PDB entry 1O9U | X-ray diffraction, 2.40 A resolution | chains A and B

== Chain A ==
Molecule: Glycogen synthase kinase-3 beta
Organism: Homo sapiens
Notes: EC 2.7.1.37
Reference sequence: P49841 (KG3B_HUMAN); residues 35-384 here = UniProt positions 35-384
Chain sequence (350 residues; numbered 35 to 384; the number before each row is that of its first residue):
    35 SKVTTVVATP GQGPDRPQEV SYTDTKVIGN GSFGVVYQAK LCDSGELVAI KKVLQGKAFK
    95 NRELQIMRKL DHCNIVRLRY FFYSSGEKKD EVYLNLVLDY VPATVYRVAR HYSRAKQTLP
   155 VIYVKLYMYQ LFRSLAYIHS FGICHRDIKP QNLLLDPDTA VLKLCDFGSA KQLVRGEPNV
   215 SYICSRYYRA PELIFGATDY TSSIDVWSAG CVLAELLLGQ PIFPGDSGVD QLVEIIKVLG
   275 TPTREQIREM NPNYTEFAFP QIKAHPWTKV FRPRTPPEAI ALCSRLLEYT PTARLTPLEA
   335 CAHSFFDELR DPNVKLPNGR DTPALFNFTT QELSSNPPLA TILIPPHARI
Sequence notes: conflict L350 (His in P49841)
Modified / non-standard residues: Y216 (o-phosphotyrosine; PTR)
Curated features (UniProtKB/Swiss-Prot):
  - active site: D181 (Proton acceptor)
  - binding site (ATP): I62 to V70, K85
  - modified residue: Y216 (Phosphotyrosine)
  - mutagenesis: K85 to K86 (Abolished serine/threonine-protein kinase activity), R96 (R96A: Prevents the phosphorylation of phosphate-primed glycogen synthase), L128 (L128A: Abolishes activity toward AXIN1)
Residues lining bound ligands: 9-methyl-9H-purin-6-amine (ADZ): I62, V70, A83, V110, L132, D133, Y134, V135, L188
From the paper describing this entry:
  - post-translational modification sites: Y216
  - conformationally variable residues (loop rearrangement, order/disorder transition, side-chain flip): Y216, N285 to H299
  - contacts within the chain: Y216-R220 (hydrogen bond), Y216-R223 (hydrogen bond)
  - mutagenesis - Y216E, Y288F, E290Q: unchanged binding to Axin peptide (chain B)
  - mutagenesis - Y288F, E290Q: decreased binding to FRAT
  - mutagenesis - Y216F, I281G, N285D, N285E, Y288A, E290M: decreased binding to Axin peptide (chain B)
  - mutagenesis - I270G: abolished binding to Axin peptide (chain B)

== Chain B ==
Molecule: Axin peptide
Reference sequence: O15169 (AXN1_HUMAN); numbering as in UniProt (aligned over 383-400)
Chain sequence (18 residues; row label = number of the first residue in the row):
   383 VEPQKFAEEL IHRLEAVQ
Curated features (UniProtKB/Swiss-Prot):
  - mutagenesis: V383 (V383A: Loss of interaction with SIAH1. Decreased SIAH1-induced proteasome-mediated ubiquitin-dependent degradation of AXIN1. No effect on interaction with GSK3B), P385 (P385A: Loss of interaction with SIAH1. Decreased SIAH1-induced proteasome-mediated ubiquitin-dependent degradation of AXIN1. No effect on interaction with GSK3B)

== Interface between chain A and chain B ==
Pairs across the interface - 25 pairs, chain A then chain B:
  I228(A) - F388(B)
  V263(A) - F388(B)  hydrophobic
  V263(A) - E391(B)
  V263(A) - R395(B)
  D264(A) - R395(B)  salt bridge
  L266(A) - F388(B)  hydrophobic
  L266(A) - L392(B)  hydrophobic
  V267(A) - L392(B)  hydrophobic
  V267(A) - R395(B)
  V267(A) - V399(B)  hydrophobic
  I270(A) - L396(B)  hydrophobic
  K271(A) - V399(B)
  Y288(A) - P385(B)
  Y288(A) - F388(B)
  F291(A) - P385(B)
  F291(A) - Q386(B)
  F291(A) - A389(B)  hydrophobic
  F291(A) - I393(B)
  A292(A) - I393(B)
  F293(A) - L392(B)  hydrophobic
  F293(A) - I393(B)  hydrophobic
  P294(A) - E397(B)
  P294(A) - Q400(B)
  Q295(A) - Q400(B)  hydrogen bond (backbone-side chain)
  I296(A) - Q400(B)
Other interface residues (no listed pair), chain A (16 interface residues in all): F229, N287
Other interface residues (no listed pair), chain B (13 interface residues in all): E384
Interface features reported in the paper:
  - residue pairs: I228(A)-F388(B), F229(A)-F388(B), V263(A)-F388(B), D264(A)-R395(B) (salt bridge), L266(A)-L392(B), V267(A)-L396(B) (hydrophobic contact), V267(A)-V399(B) (hydrophobic contact), V267(A)-R395(B) (hydrophobic contact), I270(A)-L392(B), Y288(A)-P385(B) (hydrophobic contact), Y288(A)-F388(B) (hydrophobic contact), F293(A)-L392(B) (hydrophobic contact), F293(A)-A389(B) (hydrophobic contact), F293(A)-I393(B) (hydrophobic contact), F293(A)-L396(B) (hydrophobic contact), Q295(A)-Q400(B) (backbone contact), I296(A)-L396(B), L392(B)-V267(A) (hydrophobic contact), L392(B)-V263(A) (hydrophobic contact)
  - interface residues, chain A: G262(A), V263(A), L266(A), V267(A), I270(A), Y288(A), F291(A), F293(A), P294(A), I296(A)
  - hot spots on chain A (mutagenesis) - V267G, I296G, I296T: abolished binding to Axin peptide (chain B)
  - hot spots on chain A (mutagenesis) - V263G, L266G, I270K, Y288R, F293A, F293Q: decreased binding to Axin peptide (chain B)
  - interface residues, chain B: P385(B), F388(B), A389(B), L392(B), I393(B), L396(B), V399(B)

== Overview ==
Chain A and chain B form an interface of 16 and 13 residues respectively; the contacts include 1 hydrogen bond
and 1 salt bridge. Among the polar pairs are D264(A)-R395(B) and Q295(A)-Q400(B). The authors report contacts
between I228(A) and F388(B), F229(A) and F388(B) and V263(A) and F388(B) among others; a salt bridge between
D264(A) and R395(B); hydrophobic contacts between V267(A) and L396(B), V267(A) and V399(B) and V267(A) and
R395(B) among others. The paper reports that Y216F, I281G and N285D of chain A, among others, reduce binding
to Axin peptide (chain B); interface residues G262(A), V263(A) and P385(B) among others; 19 substitutions were
tested in all.
Chain A is Glycogen synthase kinase-3 beta (Homo sapiens) and chain B is Axin peptide; the structure, Glycogen
synthase kinase 3 beta complexed with axin peptide, was determined by X-ray diffraction.
